Entry 9CJI (electron microscopy, 3.40 A resolution); this record covers chains C and A of the 4 polymer chains in the assembly.

# Chain C
Molecule: Non-target DNA strand
Sequence (31 nucleotides; row label = number of the first residue in the row):
     1 GTAGTGXTTTGTCGTCTCATCTGTATGCGTC
Unresolved in the structure: 1, 23-31
Modified positions: 2YR (2'-deoxy-N-(2-sulfanylethyl)cytidine 5'-(dihydrogen phosphate)) at position 7

# Chain A
Name: CRISPR-associated endonuclease Cas12a
Source organism: Acidaminococcus sp. BV3L6
Notes: EC 3.1.21.1, 4.6.1.22
UniProt: U2UMQ6 (CS12A_ACISB); numbering as in UniProt (aligned over 1-1307)
Chain sequence (1310 residues; row label = number of the first residue in the row; numbers below 1 keep their minus sign (Ser-2 is residue -2)):
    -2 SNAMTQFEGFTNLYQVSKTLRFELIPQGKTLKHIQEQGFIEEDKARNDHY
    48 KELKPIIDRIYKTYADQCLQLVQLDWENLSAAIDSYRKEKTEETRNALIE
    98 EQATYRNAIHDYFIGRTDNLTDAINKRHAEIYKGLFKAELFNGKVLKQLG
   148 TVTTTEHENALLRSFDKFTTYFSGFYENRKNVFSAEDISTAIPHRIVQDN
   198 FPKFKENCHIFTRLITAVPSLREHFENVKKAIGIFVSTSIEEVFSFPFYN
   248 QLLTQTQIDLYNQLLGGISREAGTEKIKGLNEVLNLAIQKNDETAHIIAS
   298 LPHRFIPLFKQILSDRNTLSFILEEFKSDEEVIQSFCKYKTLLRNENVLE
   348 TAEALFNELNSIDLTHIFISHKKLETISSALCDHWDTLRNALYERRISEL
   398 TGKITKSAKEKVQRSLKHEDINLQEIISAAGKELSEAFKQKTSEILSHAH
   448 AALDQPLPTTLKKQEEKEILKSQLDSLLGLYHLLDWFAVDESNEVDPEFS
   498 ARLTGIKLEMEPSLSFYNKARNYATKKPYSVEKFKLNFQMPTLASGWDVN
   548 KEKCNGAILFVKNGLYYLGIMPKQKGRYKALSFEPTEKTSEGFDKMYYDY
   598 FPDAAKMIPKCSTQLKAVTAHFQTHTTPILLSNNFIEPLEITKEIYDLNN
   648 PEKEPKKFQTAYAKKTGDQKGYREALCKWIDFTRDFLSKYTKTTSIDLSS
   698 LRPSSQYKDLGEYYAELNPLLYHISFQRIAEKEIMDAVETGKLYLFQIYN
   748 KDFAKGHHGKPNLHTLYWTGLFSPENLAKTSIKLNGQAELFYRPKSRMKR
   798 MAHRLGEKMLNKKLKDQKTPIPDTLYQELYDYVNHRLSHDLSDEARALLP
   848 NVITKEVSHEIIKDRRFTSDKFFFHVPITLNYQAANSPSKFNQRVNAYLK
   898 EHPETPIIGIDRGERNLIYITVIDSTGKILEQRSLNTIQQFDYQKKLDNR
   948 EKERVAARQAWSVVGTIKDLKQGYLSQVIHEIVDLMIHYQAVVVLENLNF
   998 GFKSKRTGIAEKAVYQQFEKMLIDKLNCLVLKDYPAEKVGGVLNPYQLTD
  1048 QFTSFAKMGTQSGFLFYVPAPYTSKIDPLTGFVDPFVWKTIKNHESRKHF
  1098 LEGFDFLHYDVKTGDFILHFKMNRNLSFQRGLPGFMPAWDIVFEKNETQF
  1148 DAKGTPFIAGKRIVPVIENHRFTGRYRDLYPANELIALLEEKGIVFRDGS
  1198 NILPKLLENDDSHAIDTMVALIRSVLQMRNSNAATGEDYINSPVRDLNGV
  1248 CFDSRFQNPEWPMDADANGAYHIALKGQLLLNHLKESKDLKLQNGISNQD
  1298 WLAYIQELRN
Unresolved in the structure: -2 to 1, 147-149, 265-323
Differences from the reference sequence: expression tag (-2 to 0); engineered mutation Cys551 (Asn in U2UMQ6)
Curated features (UniProtKB/Swiss-Prot):
  - DNA-binding region: Pro599 to Lys607 (PAM-binding on target DNA), Lys780 to Gly783 (Target DNA), Arg951 to Lys968 (Target DNA), Ser1051 to Ala1053 (Target DNA)
  - region: Met1 to Gly35 (WED-I (OBD-I)), Gln941 to Ala957 (Bridge helix)
  - active site: His800 (For pre-crRNA processing), Lys809 (For pre-crRNA processing), Lys860 (For pre-crRNA processing), Asp908 (For DNase activity of RuvC domain), Glu993 (For DNase activity of RuvC domain), Arg1226 (For DNase activity of nuclease domain), Asp1263 (For DNase activity of RuvC domain)
  - binding site (crRNA): Tyr47 to Lys51, Asn175, Arg176, Lys307 to Leu310, Lys752 to His761, Met806 to Asn808
  - site: Arg18 (Binds crRNA), Thr167 (Binds PAM on target DNA), Arg192 (Binds crRNA), Trp382 (Binds crRNA-target DNA heteroduplex), Lys548 (Binds PAM on target DNA), Lys607 (Binds sequence-specific recognition of both target and non-target strand bases in PAM), His872 (Binds crRNA), Gln1014 (Binds target DNA)
Reported in the primary citation:
  - mutagenesis - N551C: unchanged catalytic activity on target DNA
  - binding site for Non-target DNA strand (chain C): Tyr575, Met604, Lys607
  - binding site for Target DNA strand: Lys548, Tyr597, Lys613, Tyr687, Lys780, Asn782

# Interface between chain C and chain A
Pairs across the interface - 21 pairs, chain C then chain A:
  DT5(C) with Tyr575(A), phosphate contact
  DG6(C) with Arg574(A), phosphate contact; Tyr575(A), hydrogen bond to the phosphate
  2YR_7(C) with Lys164(A), sugar contact; Pro538(A), phosphate contact; Lys550(A), base contact; Cys551(A), covalent bond; Tyr575(A), phosphate contact
  DT8(C) with Lys164(A), phosphate contact
  DT10(C) with Lys607(A), hydrogen bond to the base
  DG11(C) with Lys603(A), sugar contact; Met604(A), hydrogen bond to the base; Lys607(A), sugar contact; Gln611(A), sugar contact
  DT12(C) with Ala602(A), sugar contact; Lys603(A), base contact; Gln611(A), phosphate contact
  DC13(C) with Ala602(A), sugar contact; Gln656(A), hydrogen bond to the phosphate
  DT15(C) with Ser884(A), sugar contact
  DC18(C) with Glu183(A), sugar contact
Also at the interface, not in a pair above, chain C (12 interface residues in all): DG14, DC16
Also at the interface, not in a pair above, chain A (17 interface residues in all): Gly573, Pro606, Asn883

# Overview
12 residues of chain C and 17 residues of chain A are in contact, with 1 covalent bond and 4 hydrogen bonds.
Polar pairs include DT10(C)-Lys607(A), DG11(C)-Met604(A) and DG6(C)-Tyr575(A). The paper reports a binding
site for Target DNA strand at Lys548(A), Tyr597(A) and Lys613(A) among others; N551C of chain A leaves
catalytic activity on target DNA unchanged.
Chain C is Non-target DNA strand and chain A is CRISPR-associated endonuclease Cas12a (Acidaminococcus sp.
BV3L6); the structure, Cas12a:gRNA:DNA (Acidaminococcus sp.) with 0 RNA:DNA base pairs, structure 2, was
determined by electron microscopy together with 9CJH from the same study.
